6VK9 - chains O and 2 of the 32 polymer chains in the assembly; structure by electron microscopy, 3.80 A resolution.

== Chain O (and 2) ==
Name: Geopilin domain 1 protein
Source organism: Geobacter sulfurreducens
Notes: chain 2 of this document is another copy of the same molecule, construct and numbering; everything in this record applies to it too
UniProtKB: Q74D23 (Q74D23_GEOSL); residues 1-61 here correspond to UniProt positions 30-90 (UniProt number = residue number + 29)
Sequence (61 residues; row label = number of the first residue in the row):
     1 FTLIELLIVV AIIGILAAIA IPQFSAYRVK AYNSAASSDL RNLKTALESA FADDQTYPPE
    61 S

== Chain O / chain 2 interface ==
Pairs across the interface (5):
  T45(O) - L3(2)
  E48(O) - I4(2)
  S49(O) - L7(2)
  A52(O) - L7(2)
  A52(O) - A11(2)  hydrophobic

== Summary ==
Chain O and chain 2 each contribute 4 residues to their interface.
Both chains are Geopilin domain 1 protein (Geobacter sulfurreducens). Entry 6VK9 (Cryo-EM structure of
PilA-N/C from Geobacter sulfurreducens) was determined by electron microscopy.
